9E23 - chains g and i of the 16 polymer chains in the assembly; structure by electron microscopy, 6.20 A resolution (low resolution: residue-level contacts below are approximate; hydrogen-bond / salt-bridge calls are withheld).

[Chain g]
Name: Isoform 2C of Cytoplasmic dynein 1 intermediate chain 2
From: Homo sapiens
UniProt: Q13409 (DC1I2_HUMAN), isoform Q13409-3; residue numbers follow UniProt; this construct covers 1-612
Chain sequence (612 residues; each row starts with the number of its first residue):
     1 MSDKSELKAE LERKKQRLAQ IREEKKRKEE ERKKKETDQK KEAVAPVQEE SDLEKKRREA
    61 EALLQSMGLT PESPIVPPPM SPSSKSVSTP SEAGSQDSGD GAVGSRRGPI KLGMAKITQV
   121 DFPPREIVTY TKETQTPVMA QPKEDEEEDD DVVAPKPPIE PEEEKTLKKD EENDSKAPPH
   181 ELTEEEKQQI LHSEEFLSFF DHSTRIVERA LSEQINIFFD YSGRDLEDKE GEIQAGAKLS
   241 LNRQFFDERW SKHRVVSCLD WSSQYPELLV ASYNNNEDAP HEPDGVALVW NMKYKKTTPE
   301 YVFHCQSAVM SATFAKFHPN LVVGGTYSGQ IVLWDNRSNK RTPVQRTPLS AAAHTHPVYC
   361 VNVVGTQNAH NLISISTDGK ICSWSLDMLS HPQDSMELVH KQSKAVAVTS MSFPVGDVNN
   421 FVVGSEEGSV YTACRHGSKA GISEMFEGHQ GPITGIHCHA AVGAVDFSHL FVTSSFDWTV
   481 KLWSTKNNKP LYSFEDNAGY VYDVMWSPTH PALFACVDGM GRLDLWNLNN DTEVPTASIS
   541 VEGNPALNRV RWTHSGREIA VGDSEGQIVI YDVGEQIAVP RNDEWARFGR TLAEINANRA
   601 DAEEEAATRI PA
Disordered / not traced: 1-109, 141-612
Sequence notes: conflict Ser484 (Thr in Q13409), Gly499 (Asp in Q13409)
Swiss-Prot annotation at these positions:
  - modified residue: Ser2 (N-acetylserine), Ser51 (Diphosphoserine), Ser73 (Phosphoserine)

[Chain i]
Name: Dynein light chain 1, cytoplasmic
From: Homo sapiens
UniProt: P63167 (DYL1_HUMAN); residue numbers follow UniProt; this construct covers 1-89
Chain sequence (89 residues; row label = number of the first residue in the row):
     1 MCDRKAVIKN ADMSEEMQQD SVECATQALE KYNIEKDIAA HIKKEFDKKY NPTWHCIVGR
    61 NFGSYVTHET KHFIYFYLGQ VAILLFKSG

[Chain g / chain i interface]
Residue-residue contacts (14; chain g residue first):
  Val128(g) - His68(i)
  Val128(g) - Glu69(i)
  Val128(g) - Thr70(i)
  Thr129(g) - His68(i)
  Tyr130(g) - Val66(i)
  Lys132(g) - Tyr65(i)
  Lys132(g) - Val66(i)
  Glu133(g) - Tyr65(i)
  Thr134(g) - Ser64(i)
  Thr134(g) - Tyr65(i)
  Thr136(g) - Phe62(i)
  Thr136(g) - Ala82(i)
  Pro137(g) - Arg60(i)
  Pro137(g) - Gln80(i)
Other interface residues (no listed pair), chain g (10 interface residues in all): Ile127, Gln135
Other interface residues (no listed pair), chain i (12 interface residues in all): Gly63, Thr67

[Summary]
Chain g and chain i form an interface of 10 and 12 residues respectively.
Chain g is Isoform 2C of Cytoplasmic dynein 1 intermediate chain 2 and chain i is Dynein light chain 1,
cytoplasmic, both from Homo sapiens; the structure, Cryo-EM structure of Pre-Chi dynein tail, was determined
by electron microscopy together with 9DZY, 9E0T, 9E0W, 9E22 and 9E28 from the same study.
